3Q8U - chains A and E of the 3 polymer chains in the assembly; structure by X-ray diffraction, 2.22 A resolution.

[Chain A (and E)]
Molecule: Nucleoside diphosphate kinase
Source organism: Staphylococcus aureus subsp. aureus
Notes: EC 2.7.4.6; chain E of this document is another copy of the same molecule, construct and numbering; everything in this record applies to it too
UniProt: Q5HFV4 (NDK_STAAC); residue numbers follow UniProt; this construct covers 1-149
Chain sequence (157 residues; row label = number of the first residue in the row):
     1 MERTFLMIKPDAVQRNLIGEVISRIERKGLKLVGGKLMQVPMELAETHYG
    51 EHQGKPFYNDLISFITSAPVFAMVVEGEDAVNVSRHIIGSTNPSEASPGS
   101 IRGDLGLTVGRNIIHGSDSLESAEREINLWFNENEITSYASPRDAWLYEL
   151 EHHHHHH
Unresolved in the structure: 150-157
Construct notes: expression tag (150-157)
Residues lining bound ligands: ADP (adenosine-5'-diphosphate): Lys9, Tyr49, Glu51, His52, Phe57, Leu61, Thr91, Arg102, Val109, Gly110, Asn112, His115, Gly116

[Interface between chain A and chain E]
Residue-residue contacts (41; chain A residue first):
  Arg27(A) with Arg15(E), hydrogen bond (backbone-side chain); Arg24(E); Asp104(E), salt bridge; Leu105(E)
  Lys28(A) with Pro93(E), hydrogen bond (side chain-backbone); Arg102(E), hydrogen bond (side chain-backbone); Gly103(E), hydrogen bond (side chain-backbone); Asp104(E), hydrogen bond (backbone-backbone); Leu105(E); Gly106(E), hydrogen bond (side chain-backbone); Leu107(E)
  Glu78(A) with Leu107(E); Thr108(E)
  Val83(A) with Leu107(E), hydrophobic
  His86(A) with Pro93(E); Ser94(E), hydrogen bond (side chain-backbone); Ala96(E), hydrogen bond (side chain-backbone); Pro98(E)
  Ile87(A) with Gly103(E)
  Ser97(A) with Ser97(E), hydrogen bond; Pro98(E)
  Pro98(A) with Pro98(E)
  Gly99(A) with Pro98(E); Gly99(E)
  Ser100(A) with Pro98(E)
  Arg143(A) with Arg15(E)
  Ala145(A) with Arg111(E), hydrogen bond (backbone-side chain)
  Trp146(A) with Pro10(E), hydrophobic; Asp11(E); Gln14(E); Ser67(E); Ala68(E), hydrophobic; Arg111(E)
  Leu147(A) with Arg15(E); Thr108(E), hydrogen bond (backbone-side chain); Arg111(E)
  Tyr148(A) with Leu107(E); Thr108(E); Arg111(E)
  Glu149(A) with Gly110(E); Arg111(E)
Interface residues without a listed pair, chain A (18 interface residues in all): Gly29, Leu30
Interface residues without a listed pair, chain E (25 interface residues in all): Asp60, Phe64, Glu95

[In short]
18 residues of chain A and 25 residues of chain E are in contact, with 11 hydrogen bonds and 1 salt bridge.
Among the polar pairs are Arg27(A)-Asp104(E), Arg27(A)-Arg15(E) and Lys28(A)-Pro93(E). Ligands of chain A:
ADP.
Both chains are Nucleoside diphosphate kinase (Staphylococcus aureus subsp. aureus). Entry 3Q8U (Crystal
structure of Staphylococcus aureus nucleoside diphosphate kinase complexed with ADP) was determined by X-ray
diffraction, deposited together with 3Q83, 3Q86, 3Q89, 3Q8V and 3Q8Y.
